Entry 2FM5 (X-ray diffraction, 2.03 A resolution); this record covers chains A and D of the 4 polymer chains in the assembly.

== Chain A (and D) ==
Name: cAMP-specific 3', 5'-cyclic phosphodiesterase 4D
Organism: Homo sapiens
Notes: EC 3.1.4.17; fragment: catalytic domain; chain D of this document is another copy of the same molecule, construct and numbering; everything in this record applies to it too
UniProtKB: Q08499 (PDE4D_HUMAN); residues 79-439 here correspond to UniProt positions 381-741 (UniProt number = residue number + 302)
Chain sequence (361 residues; row label = number of the first residue in the row):
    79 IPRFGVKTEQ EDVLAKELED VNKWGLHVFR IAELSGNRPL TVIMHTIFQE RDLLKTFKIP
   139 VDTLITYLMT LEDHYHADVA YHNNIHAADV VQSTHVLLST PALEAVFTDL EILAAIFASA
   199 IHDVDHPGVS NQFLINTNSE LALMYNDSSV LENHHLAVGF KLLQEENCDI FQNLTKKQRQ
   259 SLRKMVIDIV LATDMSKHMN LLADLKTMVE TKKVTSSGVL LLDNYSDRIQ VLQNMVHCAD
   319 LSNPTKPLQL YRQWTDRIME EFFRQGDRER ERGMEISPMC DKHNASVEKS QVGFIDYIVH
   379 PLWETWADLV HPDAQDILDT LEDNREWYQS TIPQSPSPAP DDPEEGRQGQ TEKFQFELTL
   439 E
Not modelled in the structure: 413-439
Bound ions: Zn2+: H164, H200, D201, D318; Mg2+ near D201 (its only coordinating residue here)
Residues lining bound ligands: L-869299 (M99; (R)-3-(2-(3-cyclopropoxy-4-(difluoromethoxy)phenyl)-2-(5-(1,1,1,3,3,3-hexafluoro-2-hydroxypropan-2-yl)thiazol-2-yl)ethyl)pyridine 1-oxide): Y159, H160, T271, M273, D318, L319, N321, P322, Y329, W332, T333, I336, F340, M357, S368, Q369, F372, I376
Swiss-Prot annotation at these positions:
  - active site: H160 (Proton donor)
  - binding site (3',5'-cyclic AMP): H160, Q369, F372
  - binding site (AMP): H160, D201, D318, N321, Q369, F372
  - binding site (Zn(2+)): H164, H200, D201, D318
  - binding site (Mg(2+)): D201
  - binding site (Mn(2+)): D201
  - cross-link: K85 (Glycyl lysine isopeptide (Lys-Gly) (interchain with G-Cter in SUMO))
From the paper describing this entry:
  - binding site for L-869299: Y159, H204, T271, M273, D318, L319, N321, P322, Y329, W332, T333, I336, F340, M357, Q369, F372, I376

== How chain A and chain D interact ==
Contacting residue pairs (8; chain A residue first):
  K239(A) with K239(D); Q242(D), hydrogen bond
  Q242(A) with K239(D), hydrogen bond; Q242(D), hydrogen bond
  E244(A) with K254(D); R257(D), salt bridge
  K254(A) with E244(D), salt bridge
  R257(A) with E244(D), salt bridge

== Summary ==
The chain A/chain D interface involves 5 residues from each chain; the contacts include 3 hydrogen bonds and 3
salt bridges. Polar contacts include E244(A)-R257(D), K254(A)-E244(D) and K239(A)-Q242(D). Bound to chain A:
L-869299. The paper reports a binding site for L-869299 at Y159(A), H204(A) and T271(A) among others.
Chain A and chain D are both cAMP-specific 3', 5'-cyclic phosphodiesterase 4D (Homo sapiens); the structure,
Crystal structure of PDE4D2 in complex with inhibitor L-869299, was determined by X-ray diffraction (same
publication as 2FM0).
